PDB entry 3RWE | X-ray diffraction, 2.40 A resolution | chains A and B of the 3 polymer chains in the assembly

# Chain A
Protein: Major histocompatibility complex class I
Organism: Macaca mulatta
UniProtKB: Q9GJ77 (Q9GJ77_MACMU); residues 1-276 here correspond to UniProt positions 24-299 (UniProt number = residue number + 23)
Sequence (276 residues; each row starts with the number of its first residue):
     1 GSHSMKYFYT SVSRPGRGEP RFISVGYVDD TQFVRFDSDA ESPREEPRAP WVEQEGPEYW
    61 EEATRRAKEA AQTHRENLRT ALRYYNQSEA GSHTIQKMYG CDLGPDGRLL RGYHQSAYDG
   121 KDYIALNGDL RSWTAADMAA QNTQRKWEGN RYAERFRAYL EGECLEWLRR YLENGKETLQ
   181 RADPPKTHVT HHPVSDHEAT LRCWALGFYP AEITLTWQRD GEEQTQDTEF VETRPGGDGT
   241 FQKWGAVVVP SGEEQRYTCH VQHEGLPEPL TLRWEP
Disulfide bonds: C101-C164, C203-C259

# Chain B
Protein: Beta-2-microglobulin
Organism: Macaca mulatta
UniProtKB: Q6V7J5 (B2MG_MACMU); residues 1-99 here correspond to UniProt positions 21-119 (UniProt number = residue number + 20)
Sequence (99 residues; each row starts with the number of its first residue):
     1 IQRTPKIQVY SRHPPENGKP NFLNCYVSGF HPSDIEVDLL KNGEKMGKVE HSDLSFSKDW
    61 SFYLLYYTEF TPNEKDEYAC RVNHVTLSGP RTVKWDRDM
Disulfide bonds: C25-C80

# How chain A and chain B interact
Pairs across the interface - 50 pairs, chain A then chain B:
  F8(A) with F56(B)
  Y9(A) with F56(B)
  T10(A) with F56(B); F62(B)
  V12(A) with S33(B)
  I23(A) with L54(B)
  V25(A) with D53(B); L54(B); S55(B)
  Y27(A) with S55(B); Y63(B), hydrogen bond
  Q32(A) with D53(B), hydrogen bond
  R35(A) with D53(B), salt bridge
  Q96(A) with H31(B), hydrogen bond; F56(B); W60(B), hydrogen bond (side chain-backbone); F62(B)
  K97(A) with F56(B)
  Q115(A) with W60(B)
  S116(A) with W60(B)
  A117(A) with W60(B)
  D119(A) with I1(B); H31(B)
  G120(A) with R3(B); H31(B), hydrogen bond (backbone-side chain)
  K121(A) with I1(B)
  D122(A) with W60(B), hydrogen bond
  H192(A) with D98(B), salt bridge
  R202(A) with D98(B), hydrogen bond (side chain-backbone)
  W204(A) with D98(B); M99(B)
  L206(A) with P14(B), hydrophobic
  V231(A) with Q8(B)
  E232(A) with Q8(B); Y26(B), hydrogen bond; S28(B), hydrogen bond
  R234(A) with Q8(B); Y10(B); M99(B), hydrogen bond (side chain-backbone)
  P235(A) with Y10(B), hydrogen bond (backbone-side chain); Y26(B); L65(B), hydrophobic
  G236(A) with R12(B), hydrogen bond (backbone-side chain); N24(B)
  G237(A) with R12(B), hydrogen bond (backbone-side chain)
  D238(A) with R12(B)
  Q242(A) with Y10(B); S11(B), hydrogen bond (side chain-backbone); R12(B), hydrogen bond (side chain-backbone)
  W244(A) with M99(B), hydrogen bond (side chain-backbone)
Also at the interface, not in a pair above, chain A (35 interface residues in all): R48, T94, M98, T233
Also at the interface, not in a pair above, chain B (23 interface residues in all): K6

# Summary
35 residues of chain A and 23 residues of chain B are in contact, with 16 hydrogen bonds and 2 salt bridges.
Polar contacts include R35(A)-D53(B), H192(A)-D98(B) and Y27(A)-Y63(B).
Here chain A is Major histocompatibility complex class I and chain B is Beta-2-microglobulin, both from Macaca
mulatta. Entry 3RWE (rhesus macaque MHC class I molecule Mamu-B*17-FW9) was determined by X-ray diffraction
(same publication as 3RWC, 3RWD, 3RWF, 3RWG, 3RWH, 3RWI and 3RWJ).
